8KGG - chains A and R of the 5 polymer chains in the assembly; structure by electron microscopy, 3.06 A resolution.

Chain A:
Protein: Guanine nucleotide-binding protein G(i) subunit alpha-2, Guanine nucleotide-binding protein subunit alpha-13
Organism: Homo sapiens
Reference sequence: chimeric construct of P04899, Q14344: residues 1-57 from P04899 (GNAI2_HUMAN) positions 1-57 (same numbers); residues 66-230 from Q14344 positions 203-367 (UniProt number = residue number + 137)
Chain sequence (230 residues; numbered 1 to 230; the number before each row is that of its first residue):
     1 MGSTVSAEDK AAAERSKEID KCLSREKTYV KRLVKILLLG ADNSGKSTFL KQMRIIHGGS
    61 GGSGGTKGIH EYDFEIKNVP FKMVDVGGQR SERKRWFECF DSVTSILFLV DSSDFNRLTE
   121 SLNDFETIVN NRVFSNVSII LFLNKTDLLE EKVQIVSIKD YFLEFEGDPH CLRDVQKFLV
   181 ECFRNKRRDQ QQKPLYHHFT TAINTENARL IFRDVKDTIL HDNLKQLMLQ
Not modelled in the structure: 1-7, 57-66
Differences from the reference sequence: engineered mutation Ser-3 (Cys in P04899), Glu-18 (Met in P04899), Cys-22 (Asn in P04899), Ser-24 (Arg in P04899), Arg-25 (Glu in P04899), Glu-26 (Asp in P04899), Lys-27 (Gly in P04899), Thr-28 (Glu in P04899), Tyr-29 (Lys in P04899), Val-30 (Ala in P04899), Lys-31 (Ala in P04899), Leu-33 (Glu in P04899), Ile-36 (Leu in P04899), Asp-42 (Gly in P04899), Asn-43 (Glu in P04899), Phe-49 (Ile in P04899), Leu-50 (Val in P04899), Arg-54 (Lys in P04899), Asp-111 (Ser248 in Q14344), Asp-114 (Glu251 in Q14344), Asp-124 (Ile271 in Q14344), Ala-208 (Ile355 in Q14344), Ile-211 (Val358 in Q14344); linker (58-65)
Curated features (UniProtKB/Swiss-Prot):
  - region: Lys-35, Leu-37 to Ala-41, Ser-44 to Thr-48 (G1 motif), Phe-81 to Arg-90 (G3 motif)
  - binding site (GTP): Gly-40, Ala-41, Ser-44 to Ser-47
  - binding site (Mg(2+)): Ser-47, Thr-66
  - lipidation: Gly-2 (N-myristoyl glycine)
  - modified residue: Thr-66 (Phosphothreonine)

Chain R:
Protein: Putative P2Y purinoceptor 10
Organism: Homo sapiens
Reference sequence: O00398 (P2Y10_HUMAN); residue numbers follow UniProt; this construct covers 1-339
Chain sequence (339 residues; numbered 1 to 339; the number before each row is that of its first residue):
     1 MANLDKYTET FKMGSNSTST AEIYCNVTNV KFQYSLYATT YILIFIPGLL ANSAALWVLC
    61 RFISKKNKAI IFMINLSVAD LAHVLSLPLR IYYYISHHWP FQRALCLLCF YLKYLNMYAS
   121 ICFLTCISLQ RCFFLLKPFR ARDWKRRYDV GISAAIWIVV GTACLPFPIL RSTDLNNNKS
   181 CFADLGYKQM NAVALVGMIT VAELAGFVIP VIIIAWCTWK TTISLRQPPM AFQGISERQK
   241 ALRMVFMCAA VFFICFTPYH INFIFYTMVK ETIISSCPVV RIALYFHPFC LCLASLCCLL
   301 DPILYYFMAS EFRDQLSRHG SSVTRSRLMS KESGSSMIG
Not modelled in the structure: 1-24, 315-339
Disulfides: Cys-25/Cys-277, Cys-106/Cys-181
Ligand contacts: WJS ((2S)-2-$l4-azanyl-3-[[(2R)-3-octadecanoyloxy-2-oxidanyl-propoxy]-oxidanyl-oxidanylidene-$l6-phosphanyl]oxy-propanoic acid): Tyr-37, Tyr-41, Arg-90, Tyr-94, Phe-110, Lys-113, Tyr-114, Tyr-118, Cys-122, Val-159, Val-160, Ala-163, Cys-164, Pro-166, Phe-167, Arg-171, Phe-182, Ala-183, Tyr-187, Met-198, Ala-202, Ala-205, Tyr-259, Phe-263, Tyr-266, Thr-267, His-287, Leu-291
Curated features (UniProtKB/Swiss-Prot):
  - glycosylation (N-linked (GlcNAc...) asparagine): Asn-16, Asn-26, Asn-178

Chain A / chain R interface:
Contacting residue pairs (41):
  Lys-31(A) / Asp-143(R)
  Arg-32(A) / Arg-142(R)  hydrogen bond (backbone-side chain)
  Arg-32(A) / Asp-143(R)
  Leu-33(A) / Arg-142(R)
  Val-34(A) / Phe-139(R)  hydrophobic
  Val-34(A) / Arg-142(R)
  Val-79(A) / Phe-139(R)  hydrophobic
  Gln-190(A) / Phe-232(R)
  Gln-191(A) / Phe-232(R)
  Gln-191(A) / Glu-237(R)
  Pro-194(A) / Phe-232(R)  hydrophobic
  Leu-195(A) / Phe-232(R)
  Phe-212(A) / Phe-139(R)  hydrophobic
  Lys-216(A) / Pro-138(R)
  Asp-217(A) / Arg-238(R)  salt bridge
  Ile-219(A) / Pro-138(R)  hydrophobic
  Ile-219(A) / Phe-139(R)  hydrophobic
  Leu-220(A) / Leu-135(R)
  Leu-220(A) / Arg-238(R)
  His-221(A) / Arg-238(R)  hydrogen bond
  Asp-222(A) / Lys-66(R)  salt bridge
  Asn-223(A) / Phe-134(R)  hydrogen bond (side chain-backbone)
  Leu-224(A) / Leu-135(R)  hydrophobic
  Leu-224(A) / Leu-225(R)  hydrophobic
  Leu-224(A) / Arg-238(R)
  Lys-225(A) / Glu-311(R)
  Gln-226(A) / Lys-66(R)
  Gln-226(A) / Asn-67(R)
  Leu-227(A) / Ala-69(R)  hydrophobic
  Leu-227(A) / Arg-131(R)
  Leu-227(A) / Phe-134(R)  hydrophobic
  Met-228(A) / Arg-131(R)
  Met-228(A) / Glu-311(R)
  Leu-229(A) / Arg-131(R)
  Leu-229(A) / Ala-241(R)
  Leu-229(A) / Met-244(R)
  Gln-230(A) / Glu-237(R)
  Gln-230(A) / Lys-240(R)  hydrogen bond (backbone-side chain)
  Gln-230(A) / Met-244(R)
  Gln-230(A) / Ser-310(R)
  Gln-230(A) / Glu-311(R)
Interface residues without a listed pair, chain A (28 interface residues in all): Phe-81, Arg-184, Tyr-196, Val-215
Interface residues without a listed pair, chain R (28 interface residues in all): Phe-62, Gln-130, Ser-224, Met-230, Ala-231, Gln-233, Val-245, Ala-309, Phe-312

Overview:
The chain A/chain R interface involves 28 residues from each chain; the contacts include 4 hydrogen bonds and
2 salt bridges. Polar contacts include Asp-217(A)/Arg-238(R), Asp-222(A)/Lys-66(R) and Arg-32(A)/Arg-142(R).
Ligands of chain R: compound WJS.
Here chain A is Guanine nucleotide-binding protein G(i) subunit alpha-2, Guanine nucleotide-binding protein
subunit alpha-13 and chain R is Putative P2Y purinoceptor 10, both from Homo sapiens. Entry 8KGG (LPS-bound
P2Y10 in complex with G13) was determined by electron microscopy.
